1MOW - chains B and A of the 3 polymer chains in the assembly; structure by X-ray diffraction, 2.40 A resolution.

Chain B:
Molecule: 23-nt DNA strand
Sequence (23 nucleotides; each row starts with the number of its first residue):
   301 CCAAACTGTCTCAAGTTCCGGCG
Bound ions: Mg2+ site 1: DA314 (shared with Asp21(A), Gly116(A) of chain A; 1 residue of chain C); Mg2+ site 2: DA314, DG315 (shared with Gly20(A), Asp21(A), Asp117(A) of chain A; 2 residues of chain C); Mg2+ site 3: DG315 (shared with Gly20(A), Asp117(A) of chain A; 1 residue of chain C)

Chain A:
Protein: chimera of homing endonuclease I-DmoI and DNA endonuclease I-CreI
Organism: Desulfurococcus mobilis
Notes: EC 3.1.-.-
UniProtKB: chimeric construct of p21505, p05725: residues 1-102 from p21505 (DMO1_DESMO) positions 1-102 (same numbers); residues 106-260 from p05725 positions 9-163 (UniProt number = residue number - 97)
Sequence (260 residues; each row starts with the number of its first residue):
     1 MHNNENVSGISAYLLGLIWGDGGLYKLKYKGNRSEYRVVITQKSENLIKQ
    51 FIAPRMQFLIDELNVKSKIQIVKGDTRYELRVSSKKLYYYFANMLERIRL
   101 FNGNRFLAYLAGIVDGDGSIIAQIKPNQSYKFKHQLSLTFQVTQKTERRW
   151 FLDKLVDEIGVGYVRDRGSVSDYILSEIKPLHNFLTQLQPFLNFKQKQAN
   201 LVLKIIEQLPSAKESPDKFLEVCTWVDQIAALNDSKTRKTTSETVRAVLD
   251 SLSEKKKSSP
Disordered / not traced: 1-4, 253-260
Construct notes: linker (103-105)
Bound ions: Mg2+ site 1: Gly20, Asp21, Asp117 (shared with DA314(B), DG315(B) of chain B; 2 residues of chain C); Mg2+ site 2: Gly20, Asp117 (shared with DG315(B) of chain B; 1 residue of chain C); Mg2+ site 3: Asp21, Gly116 (shared with DA314(B) of chain B; 1 residue of chain C)
Reported in the primary citation:
  - contacts within the chain: Tyr13-Asp115 (hydrogen bond), Tyr13-Asn193 (hydrogen bond), Leu17-Phe194, Trp19-Phe151 (pi stacking), Trp19-Gln144 (hydrogen bond), Trp19-Arg148 (cation-pi contact), Phe51-Phe194, Leu47-Phe194 (hydrophobic contact), Ile52-Phe194 (hydrophobic contact)
  - Mg2+ coordination: Asp21, Asp117
  - catalytic residues: Asp21, Asp117

How chain B and chain A interact:
Pairs across the interface - 52 pairs, chain B then chain A:
  DC301(B) - Ser129(A)  base contact
  DC302(B) - Ser129(A)  base contact
  DC302(B) - Tyr130(A)  phosphate contact
  DC302(B) - Lys131(A)  hydrogen bond to the phosphate
  DC302(B) - Lys213(A)  hydrogen bond to the phosphate
  DA303(B) - Tyr130(A)  hydrogen bond to the base
  DA303(B) - Gln135(A)  base contact
  DA303(B) - Lys213(A)  salt bridge to the phosphate
  DA304(B) - Tyr130(A)  base contact
  DA304(B) - Gln135(A)  hydrogen bond to the base
  DA304(B) - Glu177(A)  phosphate contact
  DA304(B) - Ile178(A)  hydrogen bond to the phosphate
  DA305(B) - Lys125(A)  base contact
  DA305(B) - Tyr163(A)  phosphate contact
  DC306(B) - Tyr163(A)  phosphate contact
  DT307(B) - Arg165(A)  base contact
  DG308(B) - Arg165(A)  hydrogen bond to the base
  DT309(B) - Arg167(A)  hydrogen bond to the base
  DC310(B) - Thr237(A)  sugar contact
  DT311(B) - Lys236(A)  sugar contact
  DC312(B) - Lys236(A)  hydrogen bond to the phosphate
  DA313(B) - Lys43(A)  salt bridge to the phosphate
  DA313(B) - Thr76(A)  base contact
  DA313(B) - Lys236(A)  salt bridge to the phosphate
  DA314(B) - Gly20(A)  phosphate contact
  DA314(B) - Asp21(A)  phosphate contact
  DA314(B) - Thr41(A)  sugar contact
  DA314(B) - Gln42(A)  phosphate contact
  DA314(B) - Lys43(A)  hydrogen bond to the phosphate
  DA314(B) - Thr76(A)  hydrogen bond to the base
  DA314(B) - Arg77(A)  base contact
  DG315(B) - Gly20(A)  phosphate contact
  DG315(B) - Asp21(A)  phosphate contact
  DG315(B) - Gly22(A)  sugar contact
  DG315(B) - Tyr25(A)  sugar contact
  DG315(B) - Thr41(A)  base contact
  DG315(B) - Arg77(A)  hydrogen bond to the base
  DG315(B) - Asp117(A)  phosphate contact
  DT316(B) - Gly22(A)  phosphate contact
  DT316(B) - Tyr25(A)  hydrogen bond to the phosphate
  DT316(B) - Arg77(A)  hydrogen bond to the base
  DT317(B) - Tyr25(A)  base contact
  DT317(B) - Arg37(A)  hydrogen bond to the base
  DC318(B) - Tyr29(A)  hydrogen bond to the base
  DC318(B) - Arg37(A)  base contact
  DC319(B) - Tyr29(A)  hydrogen bond to the base
  DC319(B) - Lys30(A)  salt bridge to the phosphate
  DG320(B) - Tyr29(A)  base contact
  DG320(B) - Lys30(A)  salt bridge to the phosphate
  DG320(B) - Arg33(A)  hydrogen bond to the base
  DG321(B) - Arg33(A)  hydrogen bond to the base
  DC322(B) - Arg33(A)  base contact
Other interface residues (no listed pair), chain A (35 interface residues in all): Gly23, Leu27, Asp75, Gly116, Phe132, Ser176, Leu209, Asp234

Overview:
22 residues of chain B and 35 residues of chain A are in contact; the contacts include 18 hydrogen bonds and 5
salt bridges. Among the polar pairs are DA303(B)-Tyr130(A), DA304(B)-Gln135(A) and DG308(B)-Arg165(A).
Asp21(A), Gly116(A) and DA314(B) form the Mg2+ site 3. The paper reports catalytic residues Asp21(A) and
Asp117(A); Mg2+ coordination by Asp21(A) and Asp117(A).
Chain B is a 23-nt DNA strand and chain A is chimera of homing endonuclease I-DmoI and DNA endonuclease I-CreI
(Desulfurococcus mobilis); the structure, E-DreI, was determined by X-ray diffraction.
